9IMB - chains B and D; structure by X-ray diffraction, 2.90 A resolution.

Chain B:
Protein: tRNA (cytosine(72)-C(5))-methyltransferase NSUN6
From: Homo sapiens
Notes: EC 2.1.1.-
UniProtKB: Q8TEA1 (NSUN6_HUMAN); residues 1-469 here = UniProt positions 1-469
Chain sequence (469 residues; row label = number of the first residue in the row):
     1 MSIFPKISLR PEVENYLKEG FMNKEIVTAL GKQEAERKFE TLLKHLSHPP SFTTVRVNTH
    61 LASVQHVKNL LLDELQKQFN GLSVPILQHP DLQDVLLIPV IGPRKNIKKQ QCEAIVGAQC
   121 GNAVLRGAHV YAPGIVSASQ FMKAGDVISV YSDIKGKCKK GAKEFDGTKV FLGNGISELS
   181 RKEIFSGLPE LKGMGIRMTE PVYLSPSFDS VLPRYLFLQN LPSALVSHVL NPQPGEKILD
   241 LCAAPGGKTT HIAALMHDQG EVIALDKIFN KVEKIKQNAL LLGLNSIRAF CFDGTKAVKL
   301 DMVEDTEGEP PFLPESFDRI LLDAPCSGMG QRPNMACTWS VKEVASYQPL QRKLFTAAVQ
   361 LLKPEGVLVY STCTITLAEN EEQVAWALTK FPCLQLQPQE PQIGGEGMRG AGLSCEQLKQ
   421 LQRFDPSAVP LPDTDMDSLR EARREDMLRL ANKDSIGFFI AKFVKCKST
Not modelled in the structure: 1, 186-190, 303-308
Ligand contacts: sinefungin (SFG): Leu241, Cys242, Ala243, Ala244, Pro245, Gly247, Lys248, Leu265, Asp266, Lys267, Lys271, Phe292, Asp293, Gly294, Thr295, Asp323, Ala324, Pro325, Leu350, Leu354, Cys373
Swiss-Prot annotation at these positions:
  - active site: Cys373 (Nucleophile)
  - binding site (S-adenosyl-L-methionine): Cys242 to Lys248, Asp266, Asp293, Asp323
  - modified residue: Lys419 (N6-acetyllysine)
  - natural variant: Asp323 (D323N: In MRT82)
  - mutagenesis: Arg126 (R126A: Decreases substantially tRNA methyltransferase activity), Tyr131 (Y131A: Abolishes methylation of tRNA (Cys)), Lys159 (K159A: Decreases tRNA methyltransferase activity. Abolishes tRNA methyltransferase activity; when associated with A-181), Lys160 (K160A: Decreases tRNA methyltransferase activity. Abolishes tRNA methyltransferase activity; when associated with A-181), Arg181 (R181A: Substantially decreases tRNA methyltransferase activity), Leu218 (L218A: Decreases substantially tRNA methyltransferase activity), Asn220 (N220A: Decreases substantially tRNA methyltransferase activity), Ser223 (S223A: Does not affect tRNA methyltransferase activity), Lys248 (K248A: Abolishes tRNA methyltransferase activity. Does not affect S-Adenosylmethionine binding), Asp266 (D266A: Loss of S-Adenosylmethionine binding. Loss of tRNA methyltransferase activity), Lys271 (K271A: Loss of S-Adenosylmethionine binding. Loss of tRNA methyltransferase activity), Asp293 (D293A: Loss of S-Adenosylmethionine binding. Loss of tRNA methyltransferase activity), 3 further mutagenesis entries in UniProt

Chain D:
Molecule: 24-nt RNA strand
Sequence (24 nucleotides; numbered 1 to 24; the number before each row is that of its first residue):
     1 GCCCUCUUCA UCUCCAAAGA GGGC

Interface between chain B and chain D:
Contacting residue pairs (46; chain B residue first):
  Phe52(B) - U13(D)  base contact
  Thr53(B) - U13(D)  base contact
  Thr54(B) - U13(D)  hydrogen bond to the base
  Gln119(B) - A10(D)  hydrogen bond to the sugar
  Gln119(B) - U11(D)  sugar contact
  Gln119(B) - A16(D)  base contact
  Cys120(B) - A16(D)  hydrogen bond to the sugar
  Asn122(B) - U11(D)  hydrogen bond to the base
  Ala123(B) - C14(D)  sugar contact
  Ala123(B) - A16(D)  base contact
  Arg126(B) - U13(D)  base contact
  Arg126(B) - C14(D)  hydrogen bond to the base
  Gly127(B) - C14(D)  base contact
  Ala128(B) - C14(D)  base contact
  Ala128(B) - A16(D)  base contact
  His129(B) - A16(D)  hydrogen bond to the base
  Tyr131(B) - C15(D)  stacking on the base
  Tyr131(B) - A16(D)  hydrogen bond to the base
  Pro133(B) - C15(D)  phosphate contact
  Pro133(B) - A16(D)  phosphate contact
  Gly134(B) - A16(D)  base contact
  Asp166(B) - C2(D)  phosphate contact
  Lys192(B) - C15(D)  sugar contact
  Gly193(B) - C15(D)  hydrogen bond to the base
  Pro206(B) - C14(D)  hydrogen bond to the base
  Ser207(B) - C14(D)  base contact
  Phe208(B) - C14(D)  hydrogen bond to the base
  Asp209(B) - C14(D)  hydrogen bond to the base
  Asp209(B) - C15(D)  base contact
  Leu218(B) - U13(D)  sugar contact
  Leu218(B) - C14(D)  base contact
  Gln219(B) - U13(D)  phosphate contact
  Asn220(B) - U13(D)  hydrogen bond to the phosphate
  Ser223(B) - C12(D)  hydrogen bond to the phosphate
  Ser223(B) - U13(D)  hydrogen bond to the phosphate
  Ile268(B) - A10(D)  phosphate contact
  Lys271(B) - A10(D)  phosphate contact
  Lys271(B) - U11(D)  salt bridge to the phosphate
  Lys271(B) - C12(D)  base contact
  Gln331(B) - U11(D)  hydrogen bond to the sugar
  Gln331(B) - C12(D)  phosphate contact
  Asn334(B) - U11(D)  base contact
  Trp339(B) - A10(D)  hydrogen bond to the base
  Trp339(B) - U11(D)  hydrogen bond to the base
  Cys373(B) - C12(D)  hydrogen bond to the base
  Phe458(B) - C12(D)  sugar contact
Interface residues without a listed pair, chain B (37 interface residues in all): Arg10, Gly117, Val130, Lys267, Ile456
Interface residues without a listed pair, chain D (11 interface residues in all): C3, U5, A17

Overview:
Chain B and chain D form an interface of 37 and 11 residues respectively; the contacts include 18 hydrogen
bonds, 1 salt bridge and 1 aromatic stacking contact. Among the polar pairs are Thr54(B)-U13(D),
Asn122(B)-U11(D) and Arg126(B)-C14(D). Bound to chain B: sinefungin.
Here chain B is tRNA (cytosine(72)-C(5))-methyltransferase NSUN6 (Homo sapiens) and chain D is a 24-nt RNA
strand. Entry 9IMB (The crystal structure of human m5C methyltransferase NSUN6 bound to its
S-adenosyl-L-methionine analog and a NECTIN-2 ...) was determined by X-ray diffraction.
